PDB entry 4IA0 | X-ray diffraction, 2.17 A resolution | chain A

== Chain A ==
Molecule: cGMP-specific 3', 5'-cyclic phosphodiesterase
From: Homo sapiens
Notes: EC 3.1.4.35
UniProtKB: O76074 (PDE5A_HUMAN); numbering as in UniProt (aligned over 535-860)
Chain sequence (347 residues; numbered 514 to 860; the number before each row is that of its first residue):
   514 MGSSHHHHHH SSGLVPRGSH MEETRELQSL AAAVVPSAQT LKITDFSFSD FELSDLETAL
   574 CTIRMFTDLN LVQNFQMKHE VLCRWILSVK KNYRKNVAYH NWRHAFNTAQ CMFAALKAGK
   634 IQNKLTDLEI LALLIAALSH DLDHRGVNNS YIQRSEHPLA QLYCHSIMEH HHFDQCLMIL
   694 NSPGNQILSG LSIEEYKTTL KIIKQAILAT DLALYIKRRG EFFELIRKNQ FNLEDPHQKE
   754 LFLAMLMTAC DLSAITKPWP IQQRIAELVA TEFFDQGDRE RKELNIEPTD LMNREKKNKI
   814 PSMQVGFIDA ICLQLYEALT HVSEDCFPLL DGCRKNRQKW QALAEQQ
Disordered / not traced: 514-534, 664-673, 789-810, 859-860
Cystine bridges: Cys-677 forms a disulfide with the same residue of a neighbouring copy of this chain
Differences from the reference sequence: expression tag (514-534)
Ion coordination: Zn2+: His-617, His-653, Asp-654, Asp-764; Mg2+ near Asp-654 (its only coordinating residue here)
Ligand contacts: 5BB (5-bromo-2-{2-ethoxy-5-[(4-methylpiperazin-1-yl)sulfonyl]phenyl}-6-octylpyrimidin-4(3H)-one): Tyr-612, His-613, Thr-723, Leu-725, Thr-761, Asp-764, Leu-765, Ile-768, Gln-775, Ala-779, Val-782, Ala-783, Phe-786, Ile-813, Met-816, Gln-817, Phe-820
Swiss-Prot annotation at these positions:
  - active site: His-613 (Proton donor)
  - binding site (Zn(2+)): His-617, His-653, Asp-654, Asp-764
  - binding site (Mg(2+)): Asp-654
  - binding site (3',5'-cyclic GMP): Gln-817

== Overview ==
Chain A binds compound 5BB. The Zn2+ site is built by His-617, His-653, Asp-654 and Asp-764. From UniProt:
active-site residue His-613, 4 Zn2+-binding residues, Mg2+-binding residue Asp-654 and residue binding
3',5'-cyclic GMP Gln-817.
Chain A is cGMP-specific 3', 5'-cyclic phosphodiesterase (Homo sapiens); the structure, Crystal structure of
the PDE5A1 catalytic domain in complex with novel inhibitors, was determined by X-ray diffraction (same
publication as 4I9Z).
